4HA2 - chain A; structure by X-ray diffraction, 2.90 A resolution.

[Chain A]
Molecule: Chymotrypsin inhibitor 3
Organism: Psophocarpus tetragonolobus
UniProtKB: P10822 (ICW3_PSOTE); residues 4-186 here correspond to UniProt positions 25-207 (UniProt number = residue number + 21)
Sequence (185 residues; row label = number of the first residue in the row):
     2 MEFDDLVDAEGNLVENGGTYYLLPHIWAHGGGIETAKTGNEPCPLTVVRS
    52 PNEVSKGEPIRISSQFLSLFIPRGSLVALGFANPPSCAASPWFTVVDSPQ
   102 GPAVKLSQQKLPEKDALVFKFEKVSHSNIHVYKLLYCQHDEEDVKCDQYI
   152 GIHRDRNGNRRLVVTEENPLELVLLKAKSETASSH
Unresolved in the structure: 2-4, 143-144, 181-186
Sequence notes: expression tag (2-3); engineered mutation Phe4 (Asp25 in P10822), Phe94 (Trp115 in P10822), Ala117 (Ile138 in P10822)
Disulfides: Cys44-Cys88, Cys138-Cys147

[In short]
Chain A is Chymotrypsin inhibitor 3 (Psophocarpus tetragonolobus); the structure, Crystal structure ofa phenyl
alanine 91 mutant of WCI, was determined by X-ray diffraction, deposited together with 4TLP and 4H9W.
